6RWN - chains A and F of the 16 polymer chains in the assembly; structure by electron microscopy, 3.10 A resolution.

== Chain A (and F) ==
Name: Pol protein
Source organism: Simian immunodeficiency virus
Notes: chain F of this document is another copy of the same molecule, construct and numbering; everything in this record applies to it too
UniProtKB: E1ANT8 (E1ANT8_SIV); residues 1-289 here correspond to UniProt positions 735-1023 (UniProt number = residue number + 734)
Amino-acid sequence (290 residues; numbered 0 to 289; the number before each row is that of its first residue; numbering starts at 0):
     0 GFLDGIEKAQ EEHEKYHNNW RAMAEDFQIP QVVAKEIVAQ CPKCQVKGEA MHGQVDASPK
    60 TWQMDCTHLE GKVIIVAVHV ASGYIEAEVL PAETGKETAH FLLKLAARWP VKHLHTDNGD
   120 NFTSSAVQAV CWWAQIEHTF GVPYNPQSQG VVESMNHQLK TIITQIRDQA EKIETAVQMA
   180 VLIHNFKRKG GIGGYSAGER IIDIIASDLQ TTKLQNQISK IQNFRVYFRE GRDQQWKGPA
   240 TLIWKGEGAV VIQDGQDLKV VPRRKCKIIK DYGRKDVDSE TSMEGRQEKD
Unresolved in the structure: 270-289 (chain F: 0-202, 272-289)
Construct notes: expression tag (0); engineered mutation Asp119 (Ala853 in E1ANT8)
Metal / ion sites: Zn2+: His12, His16, Cys40, Cys43; Mg2+ site 1: Asp64, Asp116 (together with Dolutegravir); Mg2+ site 2: Asp64, Glu152 (together with Dolutegravir)
Residues lining bound ligands: Dolutegravir (DLU; (4R,12aS)-N-(2,4-difluorobenzyl)-7-hydroxy-4-methyl-6,8-dioxo-3,4,6,8,12,12a-hexahydro-2H-pyrido[1',2':4,5]pyrazino[2,1-b][1,3]oxazine-9-carboxamide): Asp64, Asp116, Asn117, Gly118, Tyr143, Pro145, Gln146, Glu152
From the paper describing this entry:
  - Mg2+ coordination: Asp64, Asp116, Glu152
  - binding site for Dolutegravir: Asn117, Gly118

== How chain A and chain F interact ==
Residue-residue contacts - 19 pairs, chain A then chain F:
  Ala38(A) with Ile268(F)
  Gln39(A) with Arg224(F)
  Gln44(A) with Trp235(F); Lys266(F), hydrogen bond; Ile268(F)
  Val45(A) with Trp235(F)
  Lys46(A) with Trp235(F); Lys266(F)
  Gly47(A) with Trp235(F); Arg263(F)
  Glu48(A) with Arg262(F), salt bridge
  Met50(A) with Arg263(F)
  His51(A) with Arg263(F)
  Val141(A) with Val259(F); Pro261(F)
  Tyr143(A) with Lys264(F), hydrogen bond (backbone-side chain)
  Asn144(A) with Arg263(F), hydrogen bond; Lys264(F)
  Gln146(A) with Arg263(F)
Also at the interface, not in a pair above, chain F (14 interface residues in all): Tyr226, Gly230, Arg231, Gln233, Cys265

== In short ==
The interface between chain A and chain F involves 13 residues on one side and 14 on the other; the contacts
include 3 hydrogen bonds and 1 salt bridge. Polar pairs include Glu48(A)-Arg262(F), Gln44(A)-Lys266(F) and
Tyr143(A)-Lys264(F). The paper reports a binding site for Dolutegravir at Asn117(A) and Gly118(A); Mg2+
coordination by Asp64(A), Asp116(A) and Glu152(A).
Chain A and chain F are both Pol protein (Simian immunodeficiency virus); the structure, SIVrcm intasome in
complex with dolutegravir, was determined by electron microscopy together with 6RWL, 6RWM and 6RWO from the
same study.
